PDB entry 9II7 | electron microscopy, 3.50 A resolution | chains N and e of the 24 polymer chains in the assembly

[Chain N]
Molecule: 198-nt DNA strand
From: synthetic construct
Sequence (198 nucleotides; row label = number of the first residue in the row; numbers below 1 keep their minus sign (DG-126 is residue -126)):
  -126 GCTTACGTCAGTCTGGCCATCTTTGTGTTTGGTGTGTTTGGGTGGTGGCC
   -76 GTTTTCGTTGTTTTTTTCTGTCTCGTGCCTGGTGTCTTGGGTGTAATCCC
   -26 CTTGGCGGTTAAAACGCGGGGGACAGCGCGTACGTGCGTTTAAGCGGTGC
    24 TAGAGCTGTCTACGACCAATTGAGCGGCCTCGGCACCGGGATTCTGAT
Unresolved in the structure: -126 to -56, -37 to -33, 59-71

[Chain e]
Protein: Histone H3.3
From: Homo sapiens
UniProt: P84243 (H33_HUMAN); residues 0-135 here correspond to UniProt positions 1-136 (UniProt number = residue number + 1)
Chain sequence (136 residues; numbered 0 to 135; the number before each row is that of its first residue; numbering starts at 0):
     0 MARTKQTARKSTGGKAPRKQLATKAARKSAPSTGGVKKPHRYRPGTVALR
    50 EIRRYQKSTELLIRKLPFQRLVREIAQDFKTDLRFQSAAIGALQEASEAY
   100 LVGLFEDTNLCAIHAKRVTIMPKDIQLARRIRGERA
Unresolved in the structure: 0-44, 135
Swiss-Prot annotation at these positions:
  - site: Ser31 (Interaction with ZMYND11)
  - modified residue: Arg2 (Asymmetric dimethylarginine), Thr3 (Phosphothreonine), Lys4 (Allysine), Gln5 (5-glutamyl dopamine), Thr6 (Phosphothreonine), Arg8 (Citrulline), Lys9 (N6,N6,N6-trimethyllysine), Ser10 (ADP-ribosylserine), Thr11 (Phosphothreonine), Lys14 (N6-(2-hydroxyisobutyryl)lysine), Arg17 (Asymmetric dimethylarginine), Lys18 (N6-(2-hydroxyisobutyryl)lysine), Lys23 (N6-(2-hydroxyisobutyryl)lysine), Arg26 (Citrulline), Lys27 (N6,N6,N6-trimethyllysine), Ser28 (ADP-ribosylserine), Ser31 (Phosphoserine), Lys36 (N6,N6,N6-trimethyllysine), Lys37 (N6-methyllysine), Tyr41 (Phosphotyrosine) and 9 more in UniProt
  - lipidation: Lys18 (N6-decanoyllysine)

[How chain N and chain e interact]
Pairs across the interface - 7 pairs, chain N then chain e:
  DA-4(N) with Val117(e), phosphate contact
  DC-3(N) with Lys115(e), phosphate contact; Arg116(e), phosphate contact; Val117(e), phosphate contact; Thr118(e), hydrogen bond to the phosphate
  DA-2(N) with Met120(e), phosphate contact; Lys122(e), salt bridge to the phosphate
Interface residues without a listed pair, chain N (4 interface residues in all): DA-14
Interface residues without a listed pair, chain e (7 interface residues in all): Arg63

[Summary]
4 residues of chain N and 7 residues of chain e are in contact, with 1 hydrogen bond and 1 salt bridge. Polar
pairs include DC-3(N)-Thr118(e) and DA-2(N)-Lys122(e).
Chain N is a 198-nt DNA strand (synthetic construct) and chain e is Histone H3.3 (Homo sapiens); the
structure, RNA polymerase II elongation complex stalled at SHL(-1) of the nucleosome containing histone
variant H2A.B, was determined by electron microscopy.
